PDB entry 6ATT | X-ray diffraction, 3.77 A resolution | chains A and H of the 3 polymer chains in the assembly

== Chain A ==
Protein: Receptor tyrosine-protein kinase erbB-2
From: Homo sapiens
Notes: EC 2.7.10.1
UniProt: P04626 (ERBB2_HUMAN); residues 1-630 here correspond to UniProt positions 23-652 (UniProt number = residue number + 22)
Sequence (630 residues; each row starts with the number of its first residue):
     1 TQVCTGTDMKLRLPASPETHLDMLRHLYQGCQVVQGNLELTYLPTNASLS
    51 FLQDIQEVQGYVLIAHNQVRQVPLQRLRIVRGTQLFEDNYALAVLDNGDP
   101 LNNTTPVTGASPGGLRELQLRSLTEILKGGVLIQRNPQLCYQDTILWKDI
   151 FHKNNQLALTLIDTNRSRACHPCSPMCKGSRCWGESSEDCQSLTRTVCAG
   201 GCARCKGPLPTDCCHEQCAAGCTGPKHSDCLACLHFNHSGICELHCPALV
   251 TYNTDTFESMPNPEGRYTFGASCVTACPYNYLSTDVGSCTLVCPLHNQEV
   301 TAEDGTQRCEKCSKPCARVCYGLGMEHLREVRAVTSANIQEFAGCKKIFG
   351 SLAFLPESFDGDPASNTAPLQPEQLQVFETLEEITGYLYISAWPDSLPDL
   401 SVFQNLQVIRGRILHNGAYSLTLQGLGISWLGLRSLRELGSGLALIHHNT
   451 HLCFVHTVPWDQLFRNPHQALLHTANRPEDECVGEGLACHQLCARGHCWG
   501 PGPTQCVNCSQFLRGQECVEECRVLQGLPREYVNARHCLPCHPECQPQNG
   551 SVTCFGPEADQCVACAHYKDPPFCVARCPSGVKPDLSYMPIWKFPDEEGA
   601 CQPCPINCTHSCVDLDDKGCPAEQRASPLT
Not modelled in the structure: 102-109, 576-630
Disulfides: Cys-4/Cys-31, Cys-140/Cys-170, Cys-173/Cys-182, Cys-177/Cys-190, Cys-198/Cys-205, Cys-202/Cys-213, Cys-214/Cys-222, Cys-218/Cys-230, Cys-233/Cys-242, Cys-246/Cys-273, Cys-277/Cys-289, Cys-293/Cys-309, Cys-312/Cys-316, Cys-320/Cys-345, Cys-453/Cys-482, Cys-489/Cys-498, Cys-493/Cys-506, Cys-509/Cys-518, Cys-522/Cys-538, Cys-541/Cys-554, Cys-545/Cys-562, Cys-565/Cys-574
Covalently attached groups: N-acetylglucosamine (NAG) linked to Asn-46, Asn-165, Asn-237
Swiss-Prot annotation at these positions:
  - modified residue: Thr-160 (Phosphothreonine)
  - glycosylation (N-linked (GlcNAc...) asparagine): Asn-46, Asn-102, Asn-165, Asn-237, Asn-508, Asn-549, Asn-607
From the paper describing this entry:
  - post-translational modification sites: Asn-46, Asn-165, Asn-237
  - binding site for N-acetylglucosamine: Asn-46, Asn-165, Asn-237

== Chain H ==
Protein: Antibody 39S Fab heavy chain
From: Homo sapiens
Notes: antibody fragment or engineered binder
Sequence (224 residues; numbered 1 to 224; the number before each row is that of its first residue):
     1 EVQLVESGGGLVKPGGSLRLSCAASGFTFSSYSMSWVRQAPGKGLEWVSS
    51 ISSSSSYIYYADSVKGRFTISRDNAKNSLYLQMNSLRAEDTAVYYCARGG
   101 DAYNYYYFDYWGQGTLVTVSSASTKGPSVFPLAPSSKSTSGGTAALGCLV
   151 KDYFPEPVTVSWNSGALTSGVHTFPAVLQSSGLYSLSSVVTVPSSSLGTQ
   201 TYICNVNHKPSNTKVDKRVEPKSC
Disulfides: Cys-22/Cys-96, Cys-148/Cys-204

== Chain A / chain H interface ==
Pairs across the interface (15; chain A residue first):
  Lys-178(A) / Ser-56(H)
  Val-197(A) / Tyr-57(H)
  Val-197(A) / Tyr-103(H)  hydrophobic
  Val-197(A) / Asn-104(H)  hydrogen bond (backbone-side chain)
  Cys-198(A) / Asn-104(H)  hydrogen bond (backbone-side chain)
  Ala-199(A) / Asn-104(H)
  Ala-199(A) / Tyr-105(H)
  Gly-200(A) / Tyr-105(H)  hydrogen bond (backbone-side chain)
  Pro-208(A) / Tyr-57(H)
  Pro-208(A) / Tyr-59(H)
  Pro-208(A) / Tyr-103(H)  hydrophobic
  Pro-208(A) / Asn-104(H)  hydrogen bond (backbone-side chain)
  Leu-209(A) / Tyr-59(H)
  Leu-209(A) / Asn-104(H)
  Leu-209(A) / Tyr-106(H)  hydrophobic
Interface residues without a listed pair, chain A (9 interface residues in all): Thr-196, Pro-210
The authors on this interface:
  - residue pairs: Val-197(A)/Asn-104(H), Gly-200(A)/Tyr-105(H), Pro-208(A)/Asn-104(H)
  - epitope / paratope residues, chain A: Ser-192(A), Val-197(A), Gly-200(A), Pro-208(A)
  - epitope / paratope residues, chain H: Asn-104(H), Tyr-105(H)

== Overview ==
9 residues of chain A and 7 residues of chain H are in contact, with 4 hydrogen bonds. Polar pairs include
Val-197(A)/Asn-104(H), Cys-198(A)/Asn-104(H) and Gly-200(A)/Tyr-105(H). The paper describes contacts between
Val-197(A) and Asn-104(H), Gly-200(A) and Tyr-105(H) and Pro-208(A) and Asn-104(H). From the paper: a binding
site for N-acetylglucosamine at Asn-46(A), Asn-165(A) and Asn-237(A); epitope/paratope residues Ser-192(A),
Val-197(A) and Asn-104(H) among others.
Here chain A is Receptor tyrosine-protein kinase erbB-2 and chain H is Antibody 39S Fab heavy chain, both from
Homo sapiens. Entry 6ATT (39S Fab bound to HER2 ecd) was determined by X-ray diffraction.
